6O7I - chains D and H of the 11 polymer chains in the assembly; structure by electron microscopy, 3.20 A resolution.

Chain D:
Protein: Csm3
From: Thermococcus onnurineus (strain NA1)
UniProt: B6YWC0 (B6YWC0_THEON); numbering as in UniProt (aligned over 1-290)
Sequence (291 residues; numbered 0 to 290; the number before each row is that of its first residue; numbering starts at 0):
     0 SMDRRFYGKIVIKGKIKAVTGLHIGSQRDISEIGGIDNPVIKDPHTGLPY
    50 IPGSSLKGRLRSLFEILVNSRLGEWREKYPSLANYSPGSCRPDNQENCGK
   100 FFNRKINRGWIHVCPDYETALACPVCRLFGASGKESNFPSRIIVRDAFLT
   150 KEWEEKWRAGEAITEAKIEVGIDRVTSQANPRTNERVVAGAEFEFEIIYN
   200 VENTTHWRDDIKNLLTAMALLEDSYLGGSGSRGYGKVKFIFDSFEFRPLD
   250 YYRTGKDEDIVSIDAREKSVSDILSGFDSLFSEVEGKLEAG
Disordered / not traced: 0, 26-37, 273-275, 288-290
Construct notes: expression tag (0)
Ion coordination: Zn2+: His111, Cys113, Cys122, Cys125

Chain H:
Molecule: 40-nt RNA strand
Sequence (40 nucleotides; numbered 1 to 40; the number before each row is that of its first residue):
     1 CCCUGGCGCCCAAUACGCAAACCGCCUCUGCCCGCGGGCG
Disordered / not traced: 1-17, 37-40

Interface between chain D and chain H:
Pairs across the interface (8; chain D residue first):
  Asn106(D) with U29(H), hydrogen bond to the sugar
  Lys133(D) with C33(H), sugar contact; G34(H), phosphate contact
  Gln177(D) with C23(H), sugar contact
  Ala178(D) with C23(H), base contact
  Asn179(D) with C23(H), hydrogen bond to the sugar
  Pro180(D) with C23(H), sugar contact
  Arg181(D) with C25(H), base contact
Also at the interface, not in a pair above, chain D (10 interface residues in all): Ser131, Gly132, Asn183
Also at the interface, not in a pair above, chain H (7 interface residues in all): G24, G30

Summary:
Chain D and chain H form an interface of 10 and 7 residues respectively; the contacts include 2 hydrogen
bonds. Among the polar pairs are Asn106(D)-U29(H) and Asn179(D)-C23(H). The Zn2+ site is built by His111(D),
Cys113(D), Cys122(D) and Cys125(D).
Chain D is Csm3 (Thermococcus onnurineus (strain NA1)) and chain H is a 40-nt RNA strand; the structure,
Cryo-EM structure of Csm-crRNA-target RNA ternary bigger complex in complex with cA4 in type III-A CRISPR-Cas
..., was determined by electron microscopy (same publication as 6O73, 6O74, 6O75, 6O78, 6O79, 6O7B and 3
further entries).
